PDB entry 8S36 | electron microscopy, 2.90 A resolution | chains A and H of the 12 polymer chains in the assembly

# Chain A
Molecule: CRISPR type AFERR-associated protein Csf2
Organism: Klebsiella pneumoniae
Notes: engineered mutation(s): 6xHis-tag
UniProtKB: A0A333ESG5 (A0A333ESG5_KLEPN); numbering as in UniProt (aligned over 1-343)
Amino-acid sequence (350 residues; each row starts with the number of its first residue):
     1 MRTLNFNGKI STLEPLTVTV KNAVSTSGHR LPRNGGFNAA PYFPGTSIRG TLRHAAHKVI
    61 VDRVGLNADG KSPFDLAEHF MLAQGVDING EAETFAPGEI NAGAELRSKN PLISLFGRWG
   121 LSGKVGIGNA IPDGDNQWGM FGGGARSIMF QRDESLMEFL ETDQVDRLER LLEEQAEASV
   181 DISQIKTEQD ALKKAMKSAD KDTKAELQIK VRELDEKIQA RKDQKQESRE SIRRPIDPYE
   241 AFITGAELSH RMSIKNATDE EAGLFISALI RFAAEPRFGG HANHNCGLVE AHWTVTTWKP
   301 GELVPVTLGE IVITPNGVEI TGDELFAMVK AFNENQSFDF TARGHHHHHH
Disordered / not traced: 343-350
Construct notes: expression tag (344-350)

# Chain H
Molecule: crRNA
Organism: Klebsiella pneumoniae
Sequence (61 nucleotides; each row starts with the number of its first residue; numbers below 1 keep their minus sign (U-6 is residue -6)):
    -6 UUAUCGGCGA GACCGGGAUG CACCUCCCGA AGGGUCUCGG UGUUUCCCCU GCGUGCGGGG
    54 G
Disordered / not traced: 31-54

# Chain A / chain H interface
Contacting residue pairs - 56 pairs, chain A then chain H:
  Thr17(A) with G2(H), phosphate contact
  Val18(A) with C1(H), sugar contact; G2(H), phosphate contact
  Thr19(A) with C1(H), base contact; G2(H), hydrogen bond to the phosphate
  Lys21(A) with C1(H), base contact
  Thr46(A) with G0(H), sugar contact; C1(H), phosphate contact
  Ser47(A) with G0(H), phosphate contact; C1(H), hydrogen bond to the phosphate
  Arg49(A) with G-1(H), salt bridge to the phosphate
  Gly50(A) with G0(H), sugar contact
  Thr51(A) with G0(H), base contact
  Arg53(A) with C-2(H), hydrogen bond to the phosphate; G-1(H), salt bridge to the phosphate
  His54(A) with G0(H), hydrogen bond to the base
  Ala83(A) with G0(H), phosphate contact
  Gln84(A) with C-2(H), hydrogen bond to the sugar; G-1(H), sugar contact; G0(H), hydrogen bond to the phosphate
  Gly85(A) with C-2(H), sugar contact
  Pro97(A) with A-4(H), base contact; U-3(H), base contact
  Ile100(A) with A-4(H), base contact
  Gly117(A) with C-2(H), sugar contact
  Arg118(A) with U-3(H), hydrogen bond to the sugar; C-2(H), sugar contact
  Trp119(A) with U-3(H), phosphate contact; C-2(H), hydrogen bond to the sugar
  Gly120(A) with U-3(H), hydrogen bond to the sugar
  Leu121(A) with U-3(H), hydrogen bond to the sugar
  Ser122(A) with A-4(H), base contact; U-3(H), hydrogen bond to the base; C-2(H), phosphate contact
  Gly123(A) with U-3(H), phosphate contact; C-2(H), hydrogen bond to the phosphate
  Gly144(A) with C7(H), phosphate contact
  Ala145(A) with A5(H), hydrogen bond to the sugar; C6(H), sugar contact; C7(H), hydrogen bond to the phosphate
  Arg146(A) with A5(H), hydrogen bond to the base; C6(H), phosphate contact
  Ser147(A) with C6(H), hydrogen bond to the phosphate
  Arg152(A) with C6(H), hydrogen bond to the sugar; C7(H), hydrogen bond to the sugar; G8(H), hydrogen bond to the sugar
  Ile236(A) with A5(H), base contact
  Gly279(A) with G0(H), hydrogen bond to the base; G2(H), phosphate contact
  Gly280(A) with G2(H), hydrogen bond to the phosphate; A3(H), phosphate contact
  His281(A) with A3(H), hydrogen bond to the phosphate
  Ala282(A) with A3(H), hydrogen bond to the phosphate
  Asn283(A) with G4(H), phosphate contact; A5(H), hydrogen bond to the phosphate
  His284(A) with A5(H), salt bridge to the phosphate
Interface residues without a listed pair, chain A (41 interface residues in all): Val20, Pro44, Val86, Glu99, Gly143, Phe278

# In short
The interface between chain A and chain H involves 41 residues on one side and 13 on the other; the contacts
include 24 hydrogen bonds and 3 salt bridges. Polar pairs include His54(A)-G0(H), Ser122(A)-U-3(H) and
Arg146(A)-A5(H).
Chain A is CRISPR type AFERR-associated protein Csf2 and chain H is crRNA, both from Klebsiella pneumoniae;
the structure, DNA-bound Type IV-A3 CRISPR effector in complex with DinG helicase from K. pneumoniae (state
II), was determined by electron microscopy, deposited together with 8RC2, 8RC3, 8RFJ, 8S35 and 8S37.
